Entry 7TKM (electron microscopy, 4.50 A resolution (low resolution: residue-level contacts below are approximate; hydrogen-bond / salt-bridge calls are withheld)); this record covers chains 2 and 3 of the 27 polymer chains in the assembly.

# Chain 2 (and 3)
Name: ATP synthase subunit 9
Source organism: Saccharomyces cerevisiae
Notes: chain 3 of this document is another copy of the same molecule, construct and numbering; everything in this record applies to it too
UniProtKB: P61829 (ATP9_YEAST); residue numbers follow UniProt; this construct covers 1-76
Amino-acid sequence (76 residues; numbered 1 to 76; the number before each row is that of its first residue):
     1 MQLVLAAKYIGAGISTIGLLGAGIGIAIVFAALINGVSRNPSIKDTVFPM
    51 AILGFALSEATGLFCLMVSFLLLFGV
Unresolved in the structure: 76 (chain 3: 1, 76)
Swiss-Prot annotation at these positions:
  - site: Glu59 (Reversibly protonated during proton transport)
  - modified residue: Met1 (N-formylmethionine)
  - natural variant: Thr46 (T46L: In strain: DS400/A3 and KL14-4A), Leu53 (L53F: In strain: DS400/A3, DS401 and 1 more), Leu57 (L57V: In oligomycin-resistant mutant and cross-resistance to venturicidin), Cys65 (C65S: In oligomycin-resistant mutant)

# How chain 2 and chain 3 interact
Contacting residue pairs (9; chain 2 residue first):
  Gly11(2) - Tyr9(3)
  Gly11(2) - Gly13(3)
  Ile14(2) - Gly13(3)
  Ser15(2) - Gly13(3)
  Gly18(2) - Leu20(3)
  Gly21(2) - Leu20(3)
  Gly21(2) - Gly23(3)
  Gly21(2) - Ile24(3)
  Gly25(2) - Gly23(3)
Interface residues without a listed pair, chain 2 (10 interface residues in all): Leu3, Val4, Ala7, Ala22
Interface residues without a listed pair, chain 3 (10 interface residues in all): Ala6, Ile10, Thr16, Ile17, Ala27

# Summary
Chain 2 and chain 3 each contribute 10 residues to their interface.
Both chains are ATP synthase subunit 9 (Saccharomyces cerevisiae). Entry 7TKM (Yeast ATP synthase State
3binding(b) with 10 mM ATP backbone model) was determined by electron microscopy (same publication as 7TJS,
7TJT, 7TJU, 7TJV, 7TJW, 7TJX and 30 further entries).
